PDB entry 3VU1 | X-ray diffraction, 2.70 A resolution | chain A

# Chain A
Name: Putative uncharacterized protein PH0242
Source organism: Pyrococcus horikoshii
Notes: EC 2.4.1.119; fragment: C-terminal globular domain
UniProtKB: O74088 (O74088_PYRHO); numbering as in UniProt (aligned over 482-976)
Chain sequence (506 residues; row label = number of the first residue in the row):
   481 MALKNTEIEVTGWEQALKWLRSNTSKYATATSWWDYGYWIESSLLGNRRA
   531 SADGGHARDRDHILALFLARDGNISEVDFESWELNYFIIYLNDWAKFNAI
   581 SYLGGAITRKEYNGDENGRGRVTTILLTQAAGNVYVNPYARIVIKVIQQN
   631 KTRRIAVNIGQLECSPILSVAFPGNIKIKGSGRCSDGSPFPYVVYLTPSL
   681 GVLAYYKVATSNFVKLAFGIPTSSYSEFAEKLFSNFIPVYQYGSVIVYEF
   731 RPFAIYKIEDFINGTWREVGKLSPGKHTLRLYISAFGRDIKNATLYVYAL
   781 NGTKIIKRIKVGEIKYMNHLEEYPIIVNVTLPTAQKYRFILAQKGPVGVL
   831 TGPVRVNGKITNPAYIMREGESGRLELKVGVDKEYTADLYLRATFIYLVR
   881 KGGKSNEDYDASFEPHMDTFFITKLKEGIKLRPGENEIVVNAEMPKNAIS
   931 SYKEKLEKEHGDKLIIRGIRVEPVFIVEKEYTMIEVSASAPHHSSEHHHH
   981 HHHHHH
Not modelled in the structure: 481-486, 530-537, 974-977
Disulfide bonds: Cys644-Cys664
Sequence notes: expression tag (481, 977-986)
Bound ions: Ca2+: Glu556, Ala765, His799, Glu802
Swiss-Prot annotation at these positions:
  - region: Trp513 to Asp515 (Interacts with target acceptor peptide in protein substrate)
  - motif: Trp513 to Gly517 (WWDYG motif), Asp573 to Ile580 (DK motif)
  - binding site (a glycophospholipid): Tyr518
  - site: Lys576 (Interacts with target acceptor peptide in protein substrate)

# In short
The Ca2+ site is built by Glu556, Ala765, His799 and Glu802. UniProt lists glycophospholipid-binding residue
Tyr518.
Chain A is Putative uncharacterized protein PH0242 (Pyrococcus horikoshii); the structure, Crystal structure
of the C-terminal globular domain of oligosaccharyltransferase (PhAglB-L, O74088_PYRHO) from Pyrococcus
horikoshii, was determined by X-ray diffraction, deposited together with 3VU0.
